PDB entry 7DLZ | X-ray diffraction, 3.00 A resolution | chains A and X of the 6 polymer chains in the assembly

[Chain A]
Molecule: U1 small nuclear ribonucleoprotein A
Organism: Homo sapiens
Reference sequence: P09012 (SNRPA_HUMAN); residues 1-102 here = UniProt positions 1-102
Sequence (102 residues; row label = number of the first residue in the row):
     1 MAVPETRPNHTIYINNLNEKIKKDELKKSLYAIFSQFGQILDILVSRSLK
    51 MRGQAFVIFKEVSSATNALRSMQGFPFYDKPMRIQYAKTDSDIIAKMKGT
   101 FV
Unresolved in the structure: 1-4, 101-102
Swiss-Prot annotation at these positions:
  - modified residue: Ala2 (N-acetylalanine), Lys60 (N6-acetyllysine)
  - mutagenesis: Thr11 (T11V: Abolishes RNA binding), Tyr13 (Y13F: Substantially reduces RNA binding), Asn15 (N15V: Abolishes RNA binding), Asn16 (N16V: Substantially reduces RNA binding), Arg52 (R52Q: Abolishes RNA binding)

[Chain X]
Molecule: 45-nt RNA strand
Sequence (45 nucleotides; row label = number of the first residue in the row):
     1 GGACCUACUACGAGCGCCAUUGCACUCCGGCGCCACGGGGGGUCC

[Interface between chain A and chain X]
Contacting residue pairs - 38 pairs, chain A then chain X:
  Tyr13(A) - G22(X)  hydrogen bond to the base
  Tyr13(A) - C23(X)  stacking on the base
  Asn15(A) - U21(X)  base contact
  Asn15(A) - G22(X)  base contact
  Asn16(A) - U21(X)  base contact
  Asn16(A) - G22(X)  hydrogen bond to the base
  Glu19(A) - U20(X)  hydrogen bond to the base
  Glu19(A) - G22(X)  hydrogen bond to the base
  Lys22(A) - G14(X)  salt bridge to the phosphate
  Lys22(A) - C15(X)  salt bridge to the phosphate
  Leu44(A) - A24(X)  base contact
  Leu44(A) - C25(X)  base contact
  Ser46(A) - C28(X)  phosphate contact
  Ser48(A) - C28(X)  phosphate contact
  Ser48(A) - G29(X)  phosphate contact
  Leu49(A) - A19(X)  base contact
  Leu49(A) - G29(X)  hydrogen bond to the phosphate
  Lys50(A) - G22(X)  hydrogen bond to the sugar
  Lys50(A) - A24(X)  salt bridge to the phosphate
  Met51(A) - A24(X)  sugar contact
  Arg52(A) - G22(X)  hydrogen bond to the base
  Arg52(A) - G29(X)  salt bridge to the phosphate
  Gly53(A) - G22(X)  base contact
  Gln54(A) - G22(X)  hydrogen bond to the base
  Gln54(A) - C23(X)  sugar contact
  Phe56(A) - C23(X)  base contact
  Phe56(A) - A24(X)  stacking on the base
  Lys80(A) - U21(X)  hydrogen bond to the base
  Gln85(A) - C23(X)  hydrogen bond to the base
  Tyr86(A) - C23(X)  hydrogen bond to the base
  Ala87(A) - C23(X)  base contact
  Lys88(A) - C23(X)  salt bridge to the phosphate
  Thr89(A) - A24(X)  hydrogen bond to the base
  Asp90(A) - A24(X)  hydrogen bond to the base
  Asp90(A) - C25(X)  base contact
  Ser91(A) - A24(X)  hydrogen bond to the base
  Ser91(A) - C25(X)  base contact
  Asp92(A) - C25(X)  hydrogen bond to the base
Also at the interface, not in a pair above, chain X (12 interface residues in all): U26

[Overview]
Chain A and chain X form an interface of 24 and 12 residues respectively, with 15 hydrogen bonds, 5 salt
bridges and 2 aromatic stacking contacts. Among the polar pairs are Tyr13(A)-G22(X), Asn16(A)-G22(X) and
Glu19(A)-U20(X). Curated annotation (UniProt) lists 5 mutagenesis sites on chain A.
Chain A is U1 small nuclear ribonucleoprotein A (Homo sapiens) and chain X is a 45-nt RNA strand; the
structure, Crystal Structure of Methyltransferase Ribozyme, was determined by X-ray diffraction, deposited
together with 7DWH.
